Entry 4AMV (X-ray diffraction, 2.05 A resolution); this record covers chain A.

== Chain A ==
Protein: Glucosamine--fructose-6-phosphate aminotransferase [isomer izing]
Source organism: Escherichia coli
Notes: EC 2.6.1.16
Reference sequence: P17169 (GLMS_ECOLI); residues 0-608 here correspond to UniProt positions 1-609 (UniProt number = residue number + 1)
Chain sequence (609 residues; row label = number of the first residue in the row; numbering starts at 0):
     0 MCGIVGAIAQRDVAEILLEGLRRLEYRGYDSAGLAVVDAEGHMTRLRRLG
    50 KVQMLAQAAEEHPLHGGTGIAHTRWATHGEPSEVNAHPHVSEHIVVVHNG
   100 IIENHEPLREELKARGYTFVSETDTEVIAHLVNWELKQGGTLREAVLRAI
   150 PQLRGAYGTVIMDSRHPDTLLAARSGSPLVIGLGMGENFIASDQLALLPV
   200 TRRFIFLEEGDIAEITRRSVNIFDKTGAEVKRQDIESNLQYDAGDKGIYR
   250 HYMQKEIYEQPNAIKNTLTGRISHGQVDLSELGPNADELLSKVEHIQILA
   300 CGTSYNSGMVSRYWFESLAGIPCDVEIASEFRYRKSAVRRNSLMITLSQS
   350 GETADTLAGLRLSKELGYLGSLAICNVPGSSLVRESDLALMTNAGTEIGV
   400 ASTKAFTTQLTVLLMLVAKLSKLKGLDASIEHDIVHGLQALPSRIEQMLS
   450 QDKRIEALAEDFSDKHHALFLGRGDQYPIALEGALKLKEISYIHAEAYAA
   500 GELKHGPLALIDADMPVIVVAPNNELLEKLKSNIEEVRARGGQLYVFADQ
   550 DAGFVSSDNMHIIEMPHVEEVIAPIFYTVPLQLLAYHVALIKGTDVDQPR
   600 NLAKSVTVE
Disordered / not traced: 0
Differences from the reference sequence: conflict Lys421 (Arg422 in P17169)
Ligand contacts: fructose -6-phosphate (F6R): Cys300, Gly301, Thr302, Ser303, Leu346, Ser347, Gln348, Ser349, Gly350, Thr352, Val399, Ala400, Ser401, Leu484, Lys485, Glu488, His504, Ser604, Val605

== In short ==
Bound to chain A: fructose -6-phosphate.
Chain A is Glucosamine--fructose-6-phosphate aminotransferase [isomer izing] (Escherichia coli); the
structure, E.coli glucosamine-6P synthase in complex with fructose-6P, was determined by X-ray diffraction
(same publication as 2J6H).
